Entry 5K1J (X-ray diffraction, 1.69 A resolution); this record covers chains A and B.

Chain A (and B):
Name: Transthyretin
Source organism: Homo sapiens
Notes: chain B of this document is another copy of the same molecule, construct and numbering; everything in this record applies to it too
Reference sequence: P02766 (TTHY_HUMAN); residues 10-125 here correspond to UniProt positions 30-145 (UniProt number = residue number + 20)
Amino-acid sequence (116 residues; each row starts with the number of its first residue):
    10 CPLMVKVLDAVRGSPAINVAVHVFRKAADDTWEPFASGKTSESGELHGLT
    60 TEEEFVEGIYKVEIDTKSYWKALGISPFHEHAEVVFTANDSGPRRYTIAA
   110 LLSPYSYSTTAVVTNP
UniProt features mapped onto this chain:
  - binding site (L-thyroxine): Lys-15, Glu-54, Ser-117
  - modified residue: Cys-10 (Sulfocysteine), Glu-42 (4-carboxyglutamate), Ser-52 (Phosphoserine)
  - glycosylation: Asn-98 (N-linked (GlcNAc...) asparagine)

How chain A and chain B interact:
Contacting residue pairs (33; chain A residue first):
  Lys-70(A) / Glu-92(B)  salt bridge
  Phe-87(A) / Phe-95(B)  hydrophobic
  Phe-87(A) / Thr-96(B)
  Phe-87(A) / Tyr-105(B)  hydrophobic
  Phe-87(A) / Ile-107(B)  hydrophobic
  Phe-87(A) / Ala-120(B)  hydrophobic
  His-88(A) / Val-93(B)
  His-88(A) / Val-94(B)
  Glu-89(A) / Val-94(B)  hydrogen bond (backbone-backbone)
  Glu-89(A) / Thr-96(B)  hydrogen bond
  His-90(A) / Val-94(B)
  Glu-92(A) / Glu-92(B)
  Glu-92(A) / Val-94(B)
  Val-94(A) / His-88(B)  hydrogen bond (backbone-side chain)
  Val-94(A) / His-90(B)
  Thr-96(A) / Phe-87(B)
  Thr-96(A) / His-88(B)
  Tyr-114(A) / Thr-119(B)
  Tyr-114(A) / Ala-120(B)  hydrogen bond (backbone-backbone)
  Tyr-114(A) / Val-122(B)  hydrophobic
  Ser-115(A) / Thr-118(B)  hydrogen bond (side chain-backbone)
  Ser-115(A) / Thr-119(B)  hydrogen bond
  Tyr-116(A) / Glu-92(B)
  Tyr-116(A) / Val-93(B)
  Tyr-116(A) / Ser-117(B)
  Tyr-116(A) / Thr-118(B)  hydrogen bond (backbone-backbone)
  Ser-117(A) / Tyr-116(B)
  Ser-117(A) / Ser-117(B)  hydrogen bond
  Thr-118(A) / Ser-115(B)  hydrogen bond (backbone-side chain)
  Thr-118(A) / Tyr-116(B)  hydrogen bond (backbone-backbone)
  Thr-119(A) / Tyr-114(B)
  Thr-119(A) / Ser-115(B)  hydrogen bond
  Ala-120(A) / Tyr-114(B)  hydrogen bond (backbone-backbone)
Other interface residues (no listed pair), chain A (18 interface residues in all): Lys-76, Phe-95, Val-122
Other interface residues (no listed pair), chain B (19 interface residues in all): Ile-68

In short:
18 residues of chain A face 19 of chain B across their interface, with 12 hydrogen bonds and 1 salt bridge.
Among the polar pairs are Lys-70(A)/Glu-92(B), Glu-89(A)/Thr-96(B) and Val-94(A)/His-88(B). Curated annotation
(UniProt) lists 3 L-thyroxine-binding residues on chain A.
Both chains are Transthyretin (Homo sapiens). Entry 5K1J (Human TTR altered by a rhenium tris-carbonyl Pyta-C8
derivative) was determined by X-ray diffraction, deposited together with 5K1N.
